PDB entry 7RCB | X-ray diffraction, 2.00 A resolution | chains A and B

[Chain A (and B)]
Molecule: Mismatch repair endonuclease PMS2
Source organism: Homo sapiens
Notes: EC 3.1.-.-; chain B of this document is another copy of the same molecule, construct and numbering; everything in this record applies to it too
UniProt: P54278 (PMS2_HUMAN); numbering as in UniProt (aligned over 1-365)
Sequence (365 residues; row label = number of the first residue in the row):
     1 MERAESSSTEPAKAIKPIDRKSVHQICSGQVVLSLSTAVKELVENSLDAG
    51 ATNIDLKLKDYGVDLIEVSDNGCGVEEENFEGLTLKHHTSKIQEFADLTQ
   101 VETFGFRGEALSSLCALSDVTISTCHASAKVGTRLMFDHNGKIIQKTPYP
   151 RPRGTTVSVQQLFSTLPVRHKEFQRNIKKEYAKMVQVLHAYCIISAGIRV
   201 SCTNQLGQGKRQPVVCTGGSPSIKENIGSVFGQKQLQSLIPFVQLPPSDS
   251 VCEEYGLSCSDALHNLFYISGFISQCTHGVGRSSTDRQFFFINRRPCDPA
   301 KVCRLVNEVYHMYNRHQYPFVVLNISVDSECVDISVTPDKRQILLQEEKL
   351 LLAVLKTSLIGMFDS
Unresolved in the structure: 1-31, 85-102, 106-108, 334-342 (chain B: 1-32, 86-109, 334-346, 365)
Construct notes: engineered mutation Ser335 (Asn in P54278)
Swiss-Prot annotation at these positions:
  - binding site (ATP): Asn45, Asp70, Glu109, Ala110, Leu111
  - natural variant: Ile18 (I18T: In LYNCH4; uncertain significance; I18V: In LYNCH4), Arg20 (R20Q: In LYNCH4), Ser36 (S36R: No effect on protein levels), Leu42 to Glu44 (deletion: In LYNCH4), Ser46 (S46I: In MMRCS4 and LYNCH4; S46N: In LYNCH4), Asp60 (D60E: Normal DNA mismatch repair activity), Ile66 (I66T: In MMRCS4; uncertain significance), Arg107 (R107W: In MMRCS4), Cys115 (C115G: In MMRCS4), Ser128 (S128L: In LYNCH4; uncertain significance), Ala182 (A182T: In LYNCH4; uncertain significance), Gln205 (Q205P: In MMRCS4 and LYNCH4; uncertain significance), 6 further natural variant entries in UniProt
  - mutagenesis: Glu41 (E41A: Decreased DNA mismatch repair activity; loss of ATPase activity), Asp70 (D70N: No effect on protein abundance, no effect on subcellular localization and loss of DNA mismatch repair activity)
What the authors report for this chain:
  - mutagenesis - S238R: increased expression
  - disease-associated variants - S238R: increased expression

[Chain A / chain B interface]
Contacting residue pairs (40):
  Asn53(A) - Asn53(B)
  Asn53(A) - Asp55(B)  hydrogen bond
  Asn53(A) - Arg199(B)
  Asp55(A) - Arg199(B)  salt bridge
  Asp55(A) - Cys216(B)  hydrogen bond
  Lys59(A) - Gln233(B)
  Asn71(A) - Asn53(B)
  Tyr149(A) - Ser220(B)  hydrogen bond
  Tyr149(A) - Pro221(B)
  Tyr149(A) - Glu225(B)  hydrogen bond
  Pro150(A) - Pro221(B)
  Arg151(A) - Gly219(B)
  Pro152(A) - Thr52(B)
  Pro152(A) - Gly197(B)
  Pro152(A) - Gly219(B)
  Arg199(A) - Asp55(B)  salt bridge
  Arg199(A) - Glu67(B)  salt bridge
  Arg199(A) - Ser69(B)
  Cys202(A) - Pro213(B)
  Thr203(A) - Pro213(B)
  Gln208(A) - Lys234(B)
  Arg211(A) - Val214(B)  hydrogen bond (side chain-backbone)
  Arg211(A) - Ser229(B)  hydrogen bond (side chain-backbone)
  Arg211(A) - Val230(B)  hydrogen bond (side chain-backbone)
  Pro213(A) - Gln212(B)
  Pro213(A) - Pro213(B)
  Val214(A) - Lys210(B)  hydrogen bond (backbone-side chain)
  Cys216(A) - Thr203(B)
  Cys216(A) - Arg211(B)
  Cys216(A) - Pro213(B)
  Gly218(A) - Lys57(B)  hydrogen bond (backbone-side chain)
  Gly228(A) - Gln205(B)
  Ser229(A) - Lys210(B)
  Ser229(A) - Arg211(B)  hydrogen bond (backbone-backbone)
  Val230(A) - Lys210(B)
  Gly232(A) - Gln208(B)
  Gly232(A) - Gly209(B)
  Gly232(A) - Lys210(B)
  Gln233(A) - Gln208(B)  hydrogen bond (backbone-backbone)
  Lys234(A) - Gln208(B)
Interface residues without a listed pair, chain A (29 interface residues in all): Thr52, Lys57, Ser69, Val215, Thr217, Phe231
Interface residues without a listed pair, chain B (31 interface residues in all): Pro152, Val215, Gly218, Phe231, Gly232

[In short]
Chain A and chain B form an interface of 29 and 31 residues respectively, with 11 hydrogen bonds and 3 salt
bridges. Among the polar pairs are Asp55(A)-Arg199(B), Arg199(A)-Glu67(B) and Asn53(A)-Asp55(B). Curated
annotation (UniProt) lists 5 ATP-binding residues and 2 mutagenesis sites on chain A. The paper reports that
S238R of chain A increases expression.
Chain A and chain B are both Mismatch repair endonuclease PMS2 (Homo sapiens); the structure, Crystal
Structure of a PMS2 VUS, was determined by X-ray diffraction together with 7RCI and 7RCK from the same study.
